Entry 4D9L (X-ray diffraction, 2.48 A resolution); this record covers chains L and H.

# Chain L
Name: Light chain of Fab fragment of anti-HIV1 gp120 V2 mAb 697
Source organism: Homo sapiens
Reference sequence: Q6GMX4 (Q6GMX4_HUMAN); residues 116-210 here correspond to UniProt positions 140-234 (UniProt number = residue number + 24)
Chain sequence (215 residues; each row starts with the number of its first residue; note: 1 number in that range is skipped by the numbering (no residue carries it; nothing is unmodelled there); a row labelled like 27A-27C holds insertion residues (27A, then the next letters in order)):
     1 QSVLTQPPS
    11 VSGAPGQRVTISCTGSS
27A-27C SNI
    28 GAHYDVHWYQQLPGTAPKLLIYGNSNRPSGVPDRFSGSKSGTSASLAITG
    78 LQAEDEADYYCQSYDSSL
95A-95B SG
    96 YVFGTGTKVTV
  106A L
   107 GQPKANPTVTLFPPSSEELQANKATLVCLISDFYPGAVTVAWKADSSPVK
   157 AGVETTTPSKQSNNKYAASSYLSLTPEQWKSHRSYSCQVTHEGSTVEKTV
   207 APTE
Disordered / not traced: 210
Cystine bridges: Cys23-Cys88, Cys134-Cys193

# Chain H
Name: Heavy chain of Fab fragment of anti-HIV1 gp120 V2 mAb 697
Source organism: Homo sapiens
Reference sequence: Q6GMX6 (Q6GMX6_HUMAN); residues 109-215 here correspond to UniProt positions 131-237 (UniProt number = residue number + 22)
Chain sequence (223 residues; row label = number of the first residue in the row; a row labelled like 82A-82C holds insertion residues (82A, then the next letters in order)):
     1 QVQLVQSGAEVKKPGSSVKVSCKASGGNFNTYTISWVRQAPGQGLEWMGR
    51 II
   52A P
    53 IFGIVNPAQKFPGRVTINVDKSTNTAYMEL
82A-82C SSL
    83 RSEDTAVYYCATSGVGLH
100A-100D FGYF
   101 DYWGQGTQVTVSSASTKGPSVFPLAPSSKSTSGGTAALGCLVKDYFPEPV
   151 TVSWNSGALTSGVHTFPAVLQSSGLYSLSSVVTVPSSSLGTQTYICNVNH
   201 KPSNTKVDKKVEPKS
Disordered / not traced: 215
Cystine bridges: Cys22-Cys92, Cys140-Cys196

# Chain L / chain H interface
Residue-residue contacts (60):
  Gln1(L) - Glu46(H)
  Gln1(L) - Trp47(H)  hydrogen bond (side chain-backbone)
  Ser2(L) - Leu45(H)
  His34(L) - Tyr100C(H)
  Tyr36(L) - Tyr100C(H)
  Tyr36(L) - Phe100D(H)  hydrogen bond (side chain-backbone)
  Gln38(L) - Gln39(H)  hydrogen bond
  Gln38(L) - Tyr91(H)  hydrogen bond
  Thr42(L) - Tyr91(H)
  Ala43(L) - Tyr91(H)  hydrophobic
  Ala43(L) - Gly104(H)
  Pro44(L) - Tyr91(H)
  Pro44(L) - Trp103(H)
  Leu46(L) - Tyr100C(H)  hydrophobic
  Leu46(L) - Phe100D(H)
  Tyr49(L) - Tyr100C(H)  hydrophobic
  Tyr87(L) - Gln39(H)  hydrogen bond
  Tyr87(L) - Gln43(H)
  Tyr87(L) - Gly44(H)
  Tyr87(L) - Leu45(H)  hydrophobic
  Gln89(L) - Tyr100C(H)
  Tyr91(L) - Phe100A(H)  hydrophobic
  Leu95(L) - Gln61(H)
  Tyr96(L) - Trp47(H)
  Tyr96(L) - Phe100A(H)
  Tyr96(L) - Gly100B(H)  hydrogen bond (side chain-backbone)
  Tyr96(L) - Phe100D(H)  hydrophobic
  Phe98(L) - Leu45(H)
  Phe98(L) - Phe100D(H)  hydrophobic
  Thr116(L) - Ser130(H)
  Phe118(L) - Leu124(H)  hydrophobic
  Phe118(L) - Ala125(H)
  Ser121(L) - Phe122(H)
  Ser121(L) - Pro123(H)
  Glu123(L) - Phe122(H)
  Glu123(L) - Pro123(H)
  Glu123(L) - Lys209(H)  salt bridge
  Glu124(L) - Phe122(H)
  Glu124(L) - Lys143(H)  salt bridge
  Lys129(L) - Lys143(H)
  Val133(L) - Ser179(H)
  Leu135(L) - Phe166(H)  hydrophobic
  Leu135(L) - Val181(H)  hydrophobic
  Ile136(L) - Phe166(H)
  Glu160(L) - Val169(H)
  Glu160(L) - Leu170(H)
  Thr162(L) - Pro167(H)
  Thr162(L) - Ala168(H)
  Thr162(L) - Val169(H)
  Ser165(L) - Pro167(H)
  Gln167(L) - His164(H)
  Ala173(L) - His164(H)
  Ala173(L) - Phe166(H)  hydrophobic
  Ala174(L) - Phe166(H)
  Ser175(L) - Phe166(H)
  Tyr177(L) - Leu141(H)  hydrophobic
  Tyr177(L) - Val169(H)  hydrophobic
  Tyr177(L) - Leu178(H)
  Tyr177(L) - Ser179(H)  hydrogen bond
  Thr205(L) - Lys129(H)
Also at the interface, not in a pair above, chain L (40 interface residues in all): Ser95A, Gly95B, Thr131, Ser137, Thr161, Lys166
Also at the interface, not in a pair above, chain H (40 interface residues in all): Ser35, Val37, Ser95, Asp101, Gln105, Ala137, Leu138, Gln171

# Summary
The chain L/chain H interface involves 40 residues from each chain; the contacts include 7 hydrogen bonds and
2 salt bridges. Polar contacts include Glu123(L)-Lys209(H), Glu124(L)-Lys143(H) and Gln1(L)-Trp47(H).
Chain L is Light chain of Fab fragment of anti-HIV1 gp120 V2 mAb 697 and chain H is Heavy chain of Fab
fragment of anti-HIV1 gp120 V2 mAb 697, both from Homo sapiens; the structure, Fab structure of anti-HIV-1
gp120 V2 mAb 697, was determined by X-ray diffraction.
